Entry 7TJY (electron microscopy, 3.80 A resolution); this record covers chains V and X of the 27 polymer chains in the assembly.

[Chain V]
Molecule: ATP synthase subunit d
From: Saccharomyces cerevisiae
Reference sequence: P30902 (ATP7_YEAST); residues 1-173 here correspond to UniProt positions 2-174 (UniProt number = residue number + 1)
Amino-acid sequence (173 residues; each row starts with the number of its first residue):
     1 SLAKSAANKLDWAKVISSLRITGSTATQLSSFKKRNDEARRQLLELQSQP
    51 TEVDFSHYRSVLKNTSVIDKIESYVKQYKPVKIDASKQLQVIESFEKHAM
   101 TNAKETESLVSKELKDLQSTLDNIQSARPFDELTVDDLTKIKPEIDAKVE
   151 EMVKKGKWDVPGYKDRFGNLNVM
Unresolved in the structure: 1-2
Curated features (UniProtKB/Swiss-Prot):
  - modified residue: S1 (N-acetylserine)

[Chain X]
Molecule: ATP synthase subunit H
From: Saccharomyces cerevisiae
Reference sequence: Q12349 (ATP14_YEAST); residues 1-92 here correspond to UniProt positions 33-124 (UniProt number = residue number + 32)
Amino-acid sequence (92 residues; each row starts with the number of its first residue):
     1 NVIQDLYLRELKDTKLAPSTLQDAEGNVKPWNPPQKPNLPELELQGPEAL
    51 KAYTEQNVETAHVAKESEEGESEPIEEDWLVLDDAEETKESH
Unresolved in the structure: 63-92

[How chain V and chain X interact]
Residue-residue contacts - 12 pairs, chain V then chain X:
  R20(V) - H62(X)
  I21(V) - A61(X)  hydrophobic
  I21(V) - H62(X)
  T22(V) - T60(X)
  T22(V) - A61(X)
  T22(V) - H62(X)
  G23(V) - E59(X)
  G23(V) - T60(X)  hydrogen bond (backbone-backbone)
  G23(V) - A61(X)
  V81(V) - K36(X)
  V81(V) - P37(X)
  K82(V) - P37(X)

[Summary]
The chain V/chain X interface involves 6 residues from each chain; the contacts include 1 hydrogen bond. The
hydrogen-bonded pair G23(V)-T60(X) is a backbone contact.
Here chain V is ATP synthase subunit d and chain X is ATP synthase subunit H, both from Saccharomyces
cerevisiae. Entry 7TJY (Yeast ATP synthase State 1catalytic(a) without exogenous ATP backbone model) was
determined by electron microscopy, deposited together with 7TJS, 7TJT, 7TJU, 7TJV, 7TJW, 7TJX and 30 further
entries.
